Entry 8RT4 (electron microscopy, 2.46 A resolution); this record covers chains B and o of the 42 polymer chains in the assembly.

== Chain B (and o) ==
Protein: TrwF protein
From: Escherichia coli
Notes: chain o of this document is another copy of the same molecule, construct and numbering; everything in this record applies to it too
UniProtKB: O50336 (O50336_ECOLX); residues 1-266 here = UniProt positions 1-266
Sequence (266 residues; each row starts with the number of its first residue):
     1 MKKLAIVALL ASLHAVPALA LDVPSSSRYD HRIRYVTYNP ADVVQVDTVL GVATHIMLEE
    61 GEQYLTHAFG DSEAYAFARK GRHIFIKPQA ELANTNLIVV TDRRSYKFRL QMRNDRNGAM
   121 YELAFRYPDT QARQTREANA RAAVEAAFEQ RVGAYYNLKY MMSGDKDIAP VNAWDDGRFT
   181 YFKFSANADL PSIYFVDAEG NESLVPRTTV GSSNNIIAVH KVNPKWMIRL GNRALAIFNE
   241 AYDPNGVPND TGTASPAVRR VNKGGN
Not modelled in the structure: 1-135
Construct notes: conflict Asp-71 (Ile in O50336), Ser-72 (Pro in O50336), Glu-73 (Lys in O50336), Ala-74 (Pro in O50336), Tyr-75 (Met in O50336), Ala-76 (Pro in O50336), Phe-77 (Leu in O50336), Ala-78 (Pro in O50336), Arg-79 (Gly in O50336), Lys-80 (Arg in O50336), Gly-81 (Ala in O50336), Arg-82 (Gly in O50336), His-83 (Ile in O50336), Ile-84 (Phe in O50336), Phe-85 (Leu in O50336), Ile-86 (Ser in O50336), Lys-87 (Ser in O50336), Pro-88 (Arg in O50336), Gln-89 (Thr in O50336)

== Chain B / chain o interface ==
Pairs across the interface (21):
  Gly-177(B) / Asn-187(o)
  Ala-198(B) / Asp-167(o)
  Ala-198(B) / Arg-233(o)
  Glu-199(B) / Asn-232(o)  hydrogen bond
  Glu-199(B) / Arg-233(o)  salt bridge
  Lys-221(B) / Asn-187(o)
  Lys-221(B) / Asp-189(o)  salt bridge
  Val-222(B) / Asn-187(o)
  Tyr-242(B) / Asn-187(o)
  Asp-243(B) / Asn-187(o)  hydrogen bond (backbone-side chain)
  Pro-244(B) / Ser-185(o)  hydrogen bond (backbone-side chain)
  Pro-244(B) / Asn-187(o)
  Asn-245(B) / Ser-185(o)
  Asn-245(B) / Ala-186(o)  hydrogen bond (backbone-backbone)
  Asn-245(B) / Asn-187(o)
  Gly-246(B) / Asn-187(o)
  Val-247(B) / Ala-186(o)
  Pro-248(B) / Ala-186(o)  hydrophobic
  Pro-248(B) / Ser-213(o)
  Asn-249(B) / Ser-213(o)
  Asp-250(B) / Ser-212(o)  hydrogen bond
Other interface residues (no listed pair), chain B (15 interface residues in all): Phe-195
Other interface residues (no listed pair), chain o (10 interface residues in all): Ala-188

== In short ==
15 residues of chain B face 10 of chain o across their interface; the contacts include 5 hydrogen bonds and 2
salt bridges. Polar contacts include Glu-199(B)/Arg-233(o), Lys-221(B)/Asp-189(o) and Glu-199(B)/Asn-232(o).
Both chains are TrwF protein (Escherichia coli). Entry 8RT4 (O-layer structure (TrwH/VirB7, TrwF/VirB9CTD,
TrwE/VirB10CTD) of the outer membrane core complex from the fully-assembled R388 type ...) was determined by
electron microscopy (same publication as 8RT5, 8RT6, 8RT7, 8RT8, 8RT9, 8RTA, 8RTB and 8RTD).
